PDB entry 6RLB | electron microscopy, 4.50 A resolution (low resolution: residue-level contacts below are approximate; hydrogen-bond / salt-bridge calls are withheld) | chains C and J of the 14 polymer chains in the assembly

Chain C:
Protein: WD repeat-containing protein 60
Organism: Homo sapiens
UniProtKB: Q8WVS4 (WDR60_HUMAN); residues 1-1066 here = UniProt positions 1-1066
Chain sequence (1066 residues; each row starts with the number of its first residue):
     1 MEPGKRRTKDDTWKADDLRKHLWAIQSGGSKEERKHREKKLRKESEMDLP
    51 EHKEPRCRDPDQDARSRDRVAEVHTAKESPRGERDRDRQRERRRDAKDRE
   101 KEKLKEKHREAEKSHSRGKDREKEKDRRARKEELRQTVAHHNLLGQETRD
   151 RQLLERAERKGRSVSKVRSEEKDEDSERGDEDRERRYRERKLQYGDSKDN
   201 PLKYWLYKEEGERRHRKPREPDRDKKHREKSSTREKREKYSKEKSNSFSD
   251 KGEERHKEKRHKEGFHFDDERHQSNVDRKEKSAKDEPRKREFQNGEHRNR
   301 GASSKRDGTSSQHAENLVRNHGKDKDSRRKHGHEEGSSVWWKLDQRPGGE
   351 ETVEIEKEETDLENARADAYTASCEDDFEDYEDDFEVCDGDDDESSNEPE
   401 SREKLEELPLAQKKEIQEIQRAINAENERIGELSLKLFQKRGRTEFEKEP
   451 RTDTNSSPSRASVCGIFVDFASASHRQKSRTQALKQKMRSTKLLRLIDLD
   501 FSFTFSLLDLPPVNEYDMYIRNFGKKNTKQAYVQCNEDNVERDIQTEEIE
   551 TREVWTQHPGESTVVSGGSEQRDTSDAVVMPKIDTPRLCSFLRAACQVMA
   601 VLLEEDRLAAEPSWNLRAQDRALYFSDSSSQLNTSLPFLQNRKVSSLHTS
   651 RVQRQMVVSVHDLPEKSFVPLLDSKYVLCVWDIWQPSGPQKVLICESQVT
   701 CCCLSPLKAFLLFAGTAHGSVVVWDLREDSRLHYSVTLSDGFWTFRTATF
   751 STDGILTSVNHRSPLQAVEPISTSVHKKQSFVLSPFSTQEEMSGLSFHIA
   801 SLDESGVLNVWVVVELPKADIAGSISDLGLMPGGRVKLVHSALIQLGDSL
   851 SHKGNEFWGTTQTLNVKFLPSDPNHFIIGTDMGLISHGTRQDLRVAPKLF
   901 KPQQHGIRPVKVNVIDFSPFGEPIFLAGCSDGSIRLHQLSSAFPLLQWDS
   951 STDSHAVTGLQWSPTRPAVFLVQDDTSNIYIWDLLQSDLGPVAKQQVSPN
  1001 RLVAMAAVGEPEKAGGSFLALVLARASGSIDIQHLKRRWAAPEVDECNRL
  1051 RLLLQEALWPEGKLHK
Unresolved in the structure: 1-525, 569-573, 611-625, 739-741, 848-857, 1013-1015, 1056-1066
Differences from the reference sequence: conflict Lys-225 (Asn in Q8WVS4), Phe-292 (Ser in Q8WVS4)
Curated features (UniProtKB/Swiss-Prot):
  - modified residue (Phosphoserine): Ser-30, Ser-247
  - natural variant: Gln-631 to Lys-1066 (deletion: In SRTD8), Arg-642 to Lys-1066 (deletion: In SRTD8), Thr-749 (T749M: In SRTD8)

Chain J:
Protein: Dynein light chain 1, cytoplasmic
Organism: Homo sapiens
UniProtKB: P63167 (DYL1_HUMAN); residue numbers follow UniProt; this construct covers 1-89
Chain sequence (89 residues; row label = number of the first residue in the row):
     1 MCDRKAVIKNADMSEEMQQDSVECATQALEKYNIEKDIAAHIKKEFDKKY
    51 NPTWHCIVGRNFGSYVTHETKHFIYFYLGQVAILLFKSG
Unresolved in the structure: 1-3

Interface between chain C and chain J:
Contacting residue pairs (12):
  Glu-550(C) / Glu-69(J)
  Glu-550(C) / Thr-70(J)
  Thr-551(C) / His-68(J)
  Arg-552(C) / Thr-67(J)
  Arg-552(C) / His-68(J)
  Glu-553(C) / Val-66(J)
  Val-554(C) / Tyr-65(J)
  Val-554(C) / Val-66(J)
  Thr-556(C) / Gly-63(J)
  Thr-556(C) / Ser-64(J)
  Gln-557(C) / Phe-62(J)
  His-558(C) / Phe-62(J)
Other interface residues (no listed pair), chain C (10 interface residues in all): Trp-555, Val-564
Other interface residues (no listed pair), chain J (13 interface residues in all): Lys-9, Arg-60, Asn-61, Ala-82

Summary:
10 residues of chain C face 13 of chain J across their interface.
Chain C is WD repeat-containing protein 60 and chain J is Dynein light chain 1, cytoplasmic, both from Homo
sapiens; the structure, Structure of the dynein-2 complex; tail domain, was determined by electron microscopy
(same publication as 6SC2 and 6RLA).
